Entry 7TIK (electron microscopy, 2.40 A resolution); this record covers chains A and D of the 6 polymer chains in the assembly.

Chain A:
Molecule: Ferritin, Dps family protein and Spike protein S2' chimera
Organism: Nostoc punctiforme PCC 73102
Reference sequence: chimeric construct of B2J981, A0A7U1MAX9: residues 741-915 from B2J981 (B2J981_NOSP7) positions 4-178 (UniProt number = residue number - 737); residues 917-988 from A0A7U1MAX9 positions 917-988 (same numbers)
Sequence (257 residues; each row starts with the number of its first residue):
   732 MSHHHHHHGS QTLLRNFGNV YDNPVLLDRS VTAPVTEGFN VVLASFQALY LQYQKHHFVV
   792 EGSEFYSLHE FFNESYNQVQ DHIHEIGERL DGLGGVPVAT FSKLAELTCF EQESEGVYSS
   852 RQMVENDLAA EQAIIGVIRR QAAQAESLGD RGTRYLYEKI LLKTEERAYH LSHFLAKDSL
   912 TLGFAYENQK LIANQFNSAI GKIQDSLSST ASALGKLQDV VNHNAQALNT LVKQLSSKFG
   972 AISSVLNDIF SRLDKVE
Not modelled in the structure: 732-917
Differences from the reference sequence: initiating methionine (732); expression tag (733-740); conflict Ser741 (Thr4 in B2J981), His954 (Gln in A0A7U1MAX9), Phe981 (Leu in A0A7U1MAX9); linker (916)

Chain D:
Molecule: Spike protein S2'
Organism: Severe acute respiratory syndrome coronavirus 2
Reference sequence: P0DTC2 (SPIKE_SARS2); residues 1157-1201 here = UniProt positions 1157-1201
Sequence (45 residues; each row starts with the number of its first residue):
  1157 KNHTSPDVDL GDISGINASV VNIQKEIDRL NEVAKNLNES LIDLQ
Not modelled in the structure: 1157-1158, 1201
Swiss-Prot annotation at these positions:
  - glycosylation (N-linked (GlcNAc...) asparagine): Asn1158 (complex), Asn1173 (complex), Asn1194 (complex)
  - natural variant: Val1176 (V1176F: In strain: Gamma/P.1, Theta/P.3 and 1 more)

Interface between chain A and chain D:
Contacting residue pairs (44):
  Gln920(A) - Leu1200(D)
  Ala924(A) - Ile1198(D)  hydrophobic
  Ala924(A) - Leu1200(D)  hydrophobic
  Phe927(A) - Ser1196(D)
  Phe927(A) - Ile1198(D)  hydrophobic
  Asn928(A) - Leu1197(D)
  Asn928(A) - Ile1198(D)  hydrogen bond (side chain-backbone)
  Ile931(A) - Leu1193(D)
  Ile931(A) - Leu1197(D)  hydrophobic
  Gln935(A) - Ala1190(D)  hydrogen bond (side chain-backbone)
  Gln935(A) - Leu1193(D)
  Gln935(A) - Asn1194(D)  hydrogen bond
  Leu938(A) - Val1189(D)  hydrophobic
  Leu938(A) - Ala1190(D)  hydrophobic
  Ser939(A) - Ala1190(D)
  Thr941(A) - Leu1186(D)
  Ala942(A) - Ile1183(D)
  Ala942(A) - Asn1187(D)
  Leu945(A) - Ile1179(D)
  Leu945(A) - Ile1183(D)
  Leu945(A) - Leu1186(D)  hydrophobic
  Gly946(A) - Ile1183(D)
  Gln949(A) - Val1177(D)
  Gln949(A) - Asn1178(D)
  Gln949(A) - Ile1179(D)
  Gln949(A) - Gln1180(D)
  Asn953(A) - Val1176(D)
  Asn953(A) - Val1177(D)  hydrogen bond (side chain-backbone)
  Ala956(A) - Ala1174(D)
  Ala956(A) - Ser1175(D)
  Asn960(A) - Asn1173(D)  hydrogen bond
  Asn960(A) - Ala1174(D)
  Val963(A) - Ile1169(D)  hydrophobic
  Val963(A) - Ile1172(D)  hydrophobic
  Leu966(A) - Ile1169(D)  hydrophobic
  Ser967(A) - Ile1169(D)
  Phe970(A) - Leu1166(D)
  Ile973(A) - Leu1166(D)  hydrophobic
  Ser974(A) - Leu1166(D)
  Asn978(A) - Asp1163(D)  hydrogen bond
  Asn978(A) - Val1164(D)
  Phe981(A) - Ser1161(D)
  Asp985(A) - Ser1161(D)  hydrogen bond (side chain-backbone)
  Glu988(A) - His1159(D)  salt bridge
Also at the interface, not in a pair above, chain A (29 interface residues in all): Lys921, Ile934, Val952
Also at the interface, not in a pair above, chain D (28 interface residues in all): Thr1160, Asp1165

Overview:
29 residues of chain A and 28 residues of chain D are in contact, with 7 hydrogen bonds and 1 salt bridge.
Polar contacts include Glu988(A)-His1159(D), Asn928(A)-Ile1198(D) and Gln935(A)-Ala1190(D).
Chain A is Ferritin, Dps family protein and Spike protein S2' chimera (Nostoc punctiforme PCC 73102) and chain
D is Spike protein S2' (Severe acute respiratory syndrome coronavirus 2); the structure, Structure of the
SARS-CoV-2 Omicron spike post-fusion bundle, was determined by electron microscopy, deposited together with
8FA1 and 8FA2.
